Entry 7CY4 (X-ray diffraction, 2.20 A resolution); this record covers chain A.

Chain A:
Protein: Maltodextrin-binding protein, 5-methylcytosine-modifying enzyme 1
Source organism: Escherichia coli (strain B / BL21-DE3)
Notes: EC 1.14.99.-
UniProt: chimeric construct of A0A140NCD0, A0A2K3D5Z7: residues -372 to -7 from A0A140NCD0 (A0A140NCD0_ECOBD) positions 27-392 (UniProt number = residue number + 399); residues 1-532 from A0A2K3D5Z7 positions 1-532 (same numbers)
Chain sequence (917 residues; each row starts with the number of its first residue; numbers below 1 keep their minus sign (Met-373 is residue -373)):
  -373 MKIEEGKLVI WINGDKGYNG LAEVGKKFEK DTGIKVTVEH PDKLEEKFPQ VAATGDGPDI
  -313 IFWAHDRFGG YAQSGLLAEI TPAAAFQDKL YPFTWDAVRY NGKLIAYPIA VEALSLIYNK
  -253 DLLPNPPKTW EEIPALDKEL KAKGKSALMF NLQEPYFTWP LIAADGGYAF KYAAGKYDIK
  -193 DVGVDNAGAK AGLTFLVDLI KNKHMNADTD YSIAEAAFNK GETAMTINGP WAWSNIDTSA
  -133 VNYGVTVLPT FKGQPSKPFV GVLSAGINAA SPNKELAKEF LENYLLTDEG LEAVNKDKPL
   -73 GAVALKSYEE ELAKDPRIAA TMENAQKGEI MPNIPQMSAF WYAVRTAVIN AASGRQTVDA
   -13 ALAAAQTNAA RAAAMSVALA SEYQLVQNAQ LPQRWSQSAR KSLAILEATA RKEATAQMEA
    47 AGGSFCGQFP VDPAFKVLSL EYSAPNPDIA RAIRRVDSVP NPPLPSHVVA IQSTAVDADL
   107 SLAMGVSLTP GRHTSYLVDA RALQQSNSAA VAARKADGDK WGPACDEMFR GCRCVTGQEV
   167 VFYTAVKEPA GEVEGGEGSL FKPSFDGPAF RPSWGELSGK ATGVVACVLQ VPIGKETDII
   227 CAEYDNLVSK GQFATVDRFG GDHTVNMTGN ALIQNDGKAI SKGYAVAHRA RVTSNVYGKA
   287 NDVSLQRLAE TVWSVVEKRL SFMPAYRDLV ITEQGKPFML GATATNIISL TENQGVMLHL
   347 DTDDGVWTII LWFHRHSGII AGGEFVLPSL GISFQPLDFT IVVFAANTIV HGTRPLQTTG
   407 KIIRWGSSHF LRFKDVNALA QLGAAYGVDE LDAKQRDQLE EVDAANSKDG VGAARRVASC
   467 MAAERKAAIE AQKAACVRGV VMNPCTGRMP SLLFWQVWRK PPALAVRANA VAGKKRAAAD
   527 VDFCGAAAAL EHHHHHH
Not modelled in the structure: -373 to -367, -319 to -317, 177-184, 244-249, 509-543
Sequence notes: initiating methionine (-373); engineered mutation Ala-291 (Asp108 in A0A140NCD0), Ala-290 (Lys109 in A0A140NCD0), Ala-201 (Glu198 in A0A140NCD0), Ala-200 (Asn199 in A0A140NCD0), Ala-134 (Lys265 in A0A140NCD0), Ala-14 (Glu385 in A0A140NCD0), Ala-11 (Lys388 in A0A140NCD0), Ala-10 (Asp389 in A0A140NCD0); linker (-6 to 0); expression tag (533-543)
Ion coordination: Fe ion: His345, Asp347, His397
Swiss-Prot annotation at these positions:
  - binding site (L-ascorbate): Ser335 to Thr337, His397 to Thr399
  - binding site (Fe cation): His345, Asp347, His397
Reported in the primary citation:
  - Fe ion coordination: His345, Asp347, His397
  - mutagenesis - R244A, F245A, H249A, Y270A, T337A, H345A, D347N, D350N, W358A, T399A, R418A, S465A, R471A: abolished catalytic activity
  - mutagenesis - N261A, K264A, R275A (>30-fold), S335A, V342A, F416A, K420A (>30-fold), R461A, K472A (>30-fold), R484A (>30-fold), R494A (>30-fold): decreased catalytic activity
  - catalytic residues: Arg244
  - specificity-determining residues: Trp358 (proposed by the authors, not directly observed)

Overview:
The Fe ion site is built by His345, Asp347 and His397. UniProt lists 6 L-ascorbate-binding residues and 3 Fe
cation-binding residues. From the paper: the catalytic residue Arg244; R244A, F245A and H249A, among others,
abolish catalytic activity; 24 substitutions were tested in all.
Chain A is Maltodextrin-binding protein, 5-methylcytosine-modifying enzyme 1 (Escherichia coli (strain B /
BL21-DE3)); the structure, Crystal Structure of CMD1 in apo form, was determined by X-ray diffraction,
deposited together with 7CY5, 7CY6, 7CY7 and 7CY8.
